PDB entry 7USN | X-ray diffraction, 1.79 A resolution | chains C and F of the 8 polymer chains in the assembly

[Chain C (and F)]
Protein: Ferritin
From: Caenorhabditis elegans
Notes: EC 1.16.3.1; chain F of this document is another copy of the same molecule, construct and numbering; everything in this record applies to it too
UniProtKB: O16453 (O16453_CAEEL); numbering as in UniProt (aligned over 2-169)
Chain sequence (168 residues; numbered 2 to 169; the number before each row is that of its first residue):
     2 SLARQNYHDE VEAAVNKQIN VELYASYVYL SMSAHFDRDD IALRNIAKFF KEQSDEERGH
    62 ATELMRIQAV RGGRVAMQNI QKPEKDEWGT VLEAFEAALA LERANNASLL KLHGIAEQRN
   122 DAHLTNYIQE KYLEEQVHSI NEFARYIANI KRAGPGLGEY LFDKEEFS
Ion coordination: Fe ion: Glu23, Glu58, His61

[Chain C / chain F interface]
Contacting residue pairs (57; chain C residue first):
  Ser2(C) - Asp40(F)  hydrogen bond
  Ala4(C) - Asp40(F)
  Leu24(C) - Tyr28(F)  hydrophobic
  Tyr28(C) - Leu24(F)  hydrophobic
  Tyr28(C) - Met78(F)
  Tyr28(C) - Gln79(F)  hydrogen bond (side chain-backbone)
  Tyr28(C) - Ile81(F)  hydrophobic
  Leu31(C) - Thr63(F)
  Leu31(C) - Met66(F)
  Ala35(C) - Met66(F)  hydrophobic
  Asp38(C) - Arg67(F)
  Asp38(C) - Ala70(F)
  Arg39(C) - Arg75(F)
  Asp40(C) - Ser2(F)  hydrogen bond
  Asp40(C) - Ala4(F)
  Asp40(C) - Gly73(F)
  Asp40(C) - Arg75(F)  salt bridge
  Asp41(C) - Arg75(F)  salt bridge
  Arg45(C) - Arg67(F)
  Lys52(C) - Arg59(F)
  Lys52(C) - Thr63(F)
  Ser55(C) - Arg59(F)  hydrogen bond
  Asp56(C) - Arg59(F)  salt bridge
  Arg59(C) - Lys52(F)
  Arg59(C) - Ser55(F)  hydrogen bond
  Arg59(C) - Asp56(F)  salt bridge
  Arg59(C) - Arg59(F)
  Thr63(C) - Leu31(F)
  Thr63(C) - Lys52(F)
  Met66(C) - Leu31(F)
  Met66(C) - Ala35(F)  hydrophobic
  Arg67(C) - Arg45(F)
  Ala70(C) - Asp38(F)
  Gly73(C) - Asp40(F)
  Arg75(C) - Arg39(F)
  Arg75(C) - Asp40(F)  salt bridge
  Arg75(C) - Asp41(F)  salt bridge
  Val76(C) - Asp87(F)
  Ala77(C) - Asp87(F)
  Met78(C) - Tyr28(F)
  Met78(C) - Lys83(F)
  Met78(C) - Asp87(F)  hydrogen bond (backbone-side chain)
  Gln79(C) - Tyr28(F)  hydrogen bond (backbone-side chain)
  Gln79(C) - Lys83(F)
  Asn80(C) - Ile81(F)
  Asn80(C) - Gln82(F)
  Asn80(C) - Lys83(F)  hydrogen bond (side chain-backbone)
  Ile81(C) - Tyr28(F)  hydrophobic
  Ile81(C) - Asn80(F)
  Ile81(C) - Ile81(F)  hydrogen bond (backbone-backbone)
  Gln82(C) - Asn80(F)
  Lys83(C) - Met78(F)
  Lys83(C) - Gln79(F)
  Lys83(C) - Asn80(F)  hydrogen bond (backbone-side chain)
  Asp87(C) - Val76(F)
  Asp87(C) - Ala77(F)
  Asp87(C) - Met78(F)  hydrogen bond (side chain-backbone)
Other interface residues (no listed pair), chain C (34 interface residues in all): Asn21, Ser27, Ser32, Pro84
Other interface residues (no listed pair), chain F (34 interface residues in all): Asn21, Ser27, Ser32, Pro84

[Overview]
The chain C/chain F interface involves 34 residues from each chain; the contacts include 11 hydrogen bonds and
6 salt bridges. Polar pairs include Asp40(C)-Arg75(F), Asp41(C)-Arg75(F) and Asp56(C)-Arg59(F). Glu23(C),
Glu58(C) and His61(C) form the Fe ion site.
Chain C and chain F are both Ferritin (Caenorhabditis elegans); the structure, Crystal structure of ferritin 1
from Caenorhabditis elegans, FTN-1, was determined by X-ray diffraction (same publication as 7URH).
